Entry 2J8G (X-ray diffraction, 1.69 A resolution); this record covers chain A.

[Chain A]
Protein: Lysozyme
Organism: Bacteriophage CP-1
Notes: EC 3.2.1.17
UniProt: P15057 (LYS_BPCP1); residues 1-339 here = UniProt positions 1-339
Sequence (339 residues; each row starts with the number of its first residue):
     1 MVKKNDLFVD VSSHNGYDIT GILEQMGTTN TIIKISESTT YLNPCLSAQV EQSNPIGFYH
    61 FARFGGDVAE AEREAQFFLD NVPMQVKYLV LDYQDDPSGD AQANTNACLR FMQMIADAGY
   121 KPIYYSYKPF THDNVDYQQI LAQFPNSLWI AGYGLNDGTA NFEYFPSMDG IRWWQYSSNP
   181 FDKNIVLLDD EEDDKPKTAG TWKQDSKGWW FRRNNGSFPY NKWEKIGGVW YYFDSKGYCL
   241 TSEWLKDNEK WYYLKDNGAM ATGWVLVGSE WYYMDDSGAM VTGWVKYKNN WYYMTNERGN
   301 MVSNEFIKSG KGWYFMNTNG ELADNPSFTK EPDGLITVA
Disordered / not traced: 1
Sequence notes: engineered mutation Q94 (Glu in P15057)
Swiss-Prot annotation at these positions:
  - active site: D10, D92
  - mutagenesis: D10 (D10A/E/H/K/N: Almost complete loss of activity), E37 (E37A: 95% loss of activity; E37D: 63% loss of activity; E37K: Almost complete loss of activity; E37Q: 13% loss of activity), D92 (D92A: Almost complete loss of activity), D182 (D182A: Almost complete loss of activity)
Ligand contacts: alanine / N-acetyl-beta-muramic acid / D-glutamic acid / lysine / N-acetylglucosamine: Q94, Y125, S126, Y127, K128, P129, A151, G152, Y153, G154, L155, N156, Y164, Q175
From the paper describing this entry:
  - binding site for formate: S13, K34, Y41
  - binding site for N-acetylglucosamine: Y125, A151, Y153
  - binding site for N-acetyl-beta-muramic acid: Y127
  - conformationally variable residues (side-chain flip): Y127
  - contacts within the chain: Y127-P129 (hydrophobic contact), Y127-F130 (hydrophobic contact)
  - catalytic residues: D10 (proposed by the authors, not directly observed)
  - mutagenesis - E37A, E37K, E37Q: decreased catalytic activity (citing earlier work)

[In short]
Ligands of chain A: alanine / N-acetyl-beta-muramic acid / D-glutamic acid / lysine / N-acetylglucosamine.
From UniProt: active-site residues D10 and D92 and 4 mutagenesis sites. The paper reports the catalytic
residue D10; E37A, E37K and E37Q reduce catalytic activity.
Chain A is Lysozyme (Bacteriophage CP-1); the structure, Crystal structure of the modular Cpl-1 endolysin
complexed with a peptidoglycan analogue (E94Q mutant in complex ..., was determined by X-ray diffraction,
deposited together with 2IXU, 2IXV and 2J8F.
